8QKU - chains E and I of the 20 polymer chains in the assembly; structure by electron microscopy, 3.80 A resolution.

== Chain E ==
Name: Histone H2A.2
Source organism: Saccharomyces cerevisiae S288C
UniProtKB: P04912 (H2A2_YEAST); residues 0-126 here correspond to UniProt positions 1-127 (UniProt number = residue number + 1)
Sequence (158 residues; each row starts with the number of its first residue; numbering starts at 0):
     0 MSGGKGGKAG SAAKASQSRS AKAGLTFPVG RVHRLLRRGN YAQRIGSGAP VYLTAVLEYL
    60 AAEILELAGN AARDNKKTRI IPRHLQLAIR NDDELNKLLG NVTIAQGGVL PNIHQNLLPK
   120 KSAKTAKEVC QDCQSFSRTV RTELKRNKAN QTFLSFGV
Unresolved in the structure: 0-15, 119-157
Differences from the reference sequence: expression tag (127-157)
Curated features (UniProtKB/Swiss-Prot):
  - site: Lys119 (Not ubiquitinated)
  - modified residue: Ser1 (N-acetylserine), Lys4 (N6-acetyllysine), Lys7 (N6-acetyllysine), Lys13 (N6-succinyllysine), Lys21 (N6-succinyllysine), Gln105 (N5-methylglutamine), Lys119 (N6-malonyllysine)
  - cross-link: Lys126 (Glycyl lysine isopeptide (Lys-Gly) (interchain with G-Cter in SUMO))

== Chain I ==
Molecule: 177-nt DNA strand
Sequence (177 nucleotides; each row starts with the number of its first residue; numbers below 1 keep their minus sign (DG-96 is residue -96)):
   -96 GCATTAATGC ATCCGCGGCC GCCCTGGAGA ATCCCGGTGC CGAGGCCGCT CAATTGGTCG
   -36 TAGACAGCTC TAGCACCGCT TAAACGCACG TACGCGCTGT CCCCCGCGTT TTAACCGCCA
    24 AGGGGATTAC TCCCTAGTCT CCAGGCACGT GTCAGATATA TACATCCTGT GCATGTA

== Chain E / chain I interface ==
Pairs across the interface (8; chain E residue first):
  Gln16(E) - DT-43(I)  phosphate contact
  Gln16(E) - DT-42(I)  hydrogen bond to the phosphate
  Ser17(E) - DT-43(I)  phosphate contact
  Arg18(E) - DT-43(I)  salt bridge to the phosphate
  Gly29(E) - DA-44(I)  sugar contact
  Arg33(E) - DA-45(I)  sugar contact
  Arg33(E) - DA-44(I)  salt bridge to the phosphate
  Arg78(E) - DA-54(I)  sugar contact
Other interface residues (no listed pair), chain E (7 interface residues in all): Arg30

== Overview ==
7 residues of chain E face 5 of chain I across their interface; the contacts include 1 hydrogen bond and 2
salt bridges. Polar pairs include Gln16(E)-DT-42(I), Arg18(E)-DT-43(I) and Arg33(E)-DA-44(I).
Here chain E is Histone H2A.2 (Saccharomyces cerevisiae S288C) and chain I is a 177-nt DNA strand. Entry 8QKU
(SWR1-nucleosome complex in configuration 1) was determined by electron microscopy together with 8QKV from the
same study.
